PDB entry 2QSE | X-ray diffraction, 1.85 A resolution | chains A and B of the 4 polymer chains in the assembly

== Chain A (and B) ==
Protein: Estrogen receptor
Source organism: Homo sapiens
Notes: fragment: Steroid-binding region, residues 298-554; chain B of this document is another copy of the same molecule, construct and numbering; everything in this record applies to it too
UniProtKB: P03372 (ESR1_HUMAN); residues 298-554 here = UniProt positions 298-554
Chain sequence (258 residues; numbered 297 to 554; the number before each row is that of its first residue):
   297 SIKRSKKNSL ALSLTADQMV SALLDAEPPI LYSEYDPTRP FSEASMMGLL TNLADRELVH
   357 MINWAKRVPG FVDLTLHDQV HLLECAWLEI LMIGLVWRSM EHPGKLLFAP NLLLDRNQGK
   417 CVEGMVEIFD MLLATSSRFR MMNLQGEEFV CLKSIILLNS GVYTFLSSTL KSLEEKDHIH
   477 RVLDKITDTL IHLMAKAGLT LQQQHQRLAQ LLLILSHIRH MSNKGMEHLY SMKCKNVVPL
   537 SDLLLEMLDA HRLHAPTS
Not modelled in the structure: 297-304, 331-334, 414-416, 550-554 (chain B: 297-305, 462-464, 551-554)
Differences from the reference sequence: expression tag (297); engineered mutation Ser537 (Tyr in P03372)
Ligand contacts: 1HP (4-(2-amino-1-methyl-1H-imidazo[4,5-b]pyridin-6-yl)phenol): Met343, Leu346, Thr347, Leu349, Ala350, Glu353, Leu387, Met388, Leu391, Arg394, Phe404, Met421, Ile424, Gly521, His524, Leu525
Reported in the primary citation:
  - conformationally variable residues (side-chain flip): Leu536
  - mutagenesis - Y537S: increased signaling (citing earlier work)
  - mutagenesis - Y537S: increased stability in response to tritiated estradiol

== How chain A and chain B interact ==
Contacting residue pairs - 59 pairs, chain A then chain B:
  Glu423(A) - Arg548(B)
  Ala430(A) - Tyr459(B)
  Arg434(A) - Tyr459(B)
  Arg434(A) - His476(B)
  Ile451(A) - Leu509(B)  hydrophobic
  Asn455(A) - Leu509(B)
  Asn455(A) - Ser512(B)
  Asn455(A) - His513(B)  hydrogen bond
  Ser456(A) - His513(B)
  Tyr459(A) - Ala430(B)
  Tyr459(A) - Arg434(B)
  Tyr459(A) - Ile510(B)
  Tyr459(A) - His513(B)
  Lys472(A) - Met437(B)
  His476(A) - Arg434(B)
  Asp480(A) - Gln506(B)  hydrogen bond
  Thr483(A) - His501(B)
  Thr483(A) - Ala505(B)
  Asp484(A) - Gln498(B)  hydrogen bond
  Asp484(A) - His501(B)  salt bridge
  Asp484(A) - Gln502(B)  hydrogen bond
  Ile487(A) - His501(B)
  Leu497(A) - Leu497(B)  hydrophobic
  Gln498(A) - Asp484(B)  hydrogen bond
  His501(A) - Thr483(B)
  His501(A) - Ile487(B)
  His501(A) - Leu497(B)
  His501(A) - Leu504(B)
  Gln502(A) - Asp480(B)
  Gln502(A) - Asp484(B)  hydrogen bond
  Leu504(A) - His501(B)
  Ala505(A) - Thr483(B)
  Ala505(A) - Leu508(B)  hydrophobic
  Gln506(A) - Asp480(B)  hydrogen bond
  Leu508(A) - Ala505(B)  hydrophobic
  Leu508(A) - Leu509(B)  hydrophobic
  Leu509(A) - Ile451(B)  hydrophobic
  Leu509(A) - Asn455(B)
  Leu509(A) - Leu511(B)  hydrophobic
  Leu511(A) - Leu509(B)  hydrophobic
  Leu511(A) - Ser512(B)  hydrogen bond (backbone-side chain)
  Ser512(A) - Ser512(B)  hydrogen bond (backbone-side chain)
  Ser512(A) - Arg515(B)  hydrogen bond
  His513(A) - Asn455(B)  hydrogen bond (side chain-backbone)
  His513(A) - Ser456(B)
  His513(A) - Tyr459(B)
  His513(A) - Arg515(B)  hydrogen bond
  Arg515(A) - Ser512(B)  hydrogen bond
  Arg515(A) - His513(B)  hydrogen bond
  Arg515(A) - His516(B)
  His516(A) - Arg515(B)  hydrogen bond
  His516(A) - Asn519(B)  hydrogen bond
  Asn519(A) - His516(B)  hydrogen bond
  Asn519(A) - Asn519(B)  hydrogen bond
  Lys520(A) - His547(B)  hydrogen bond (side chain-backbone)
  Lys520(A) - Leu549(B)
  Glu523(A) - Glu523(B)
  Glu523(A) - Leu549(B)
  His547(A) - Lys520(B)  hydrogen bond (backbone-side chain)
Other interface residues (no listed pair), chain A (35 interface residues in all): Val458, Thr460, Leu479, Ile510
Other interface residues (no listed pair), chain B (36 interface residues in all): Val458, Leu479, Gln500

== In short ==
The interface between chain A and chain B involves 35 residues on one side and 36 on the other, with 20
hydrogen bonds and 1 salt bridge. Polar pairs include Asp484(A)-His501(B), Asn455(A)-His513(B) and
Asp480(A)-Gln506(B). Ligands of chain A: compound 1HP. The paper reports that Y537S of chain A increases
signaling; conformational variability at Leu536(A).
Both chains are Estrogen receptor (Homo sapiens). Entry 2QSE (Crystal Structure of the Estrogen Receptor Alpha
Ligand Binding Domain complexed with Burned Meat Compound 4-OH-PhIP) was determined by X-ray diffraction,
deposited together with 2B23, 2QA6, 2QA8, 2QAB, 2QGT, 2QGW and 3 further entries.
